5UHB - chains A and B of the 8 polymer chains in the assembly; structure by X-ray diffraction, 4.29 A resolution (low resolution: residue-level contacts below are approximate; hydrogen-bond / salt-bridge calls are withheld).

Chain A (and B):
Protein: DNA-directed RNA polymerase subunit alpha
From: Mycobacterium tuberculosis (strain ATCC 25618 / H37Rv)
Notes: EC 2.7.7.6; chain B of this document is another copy of the same molecule, construct and numbering; everything in this record applies to it too
UniProt: P9WGZ1 (RPOA_MYCTU); residues 1-347 here = UniProt positions 1-347
Amino-acid sequence (347 residues; row label = number of the first residue in the row):
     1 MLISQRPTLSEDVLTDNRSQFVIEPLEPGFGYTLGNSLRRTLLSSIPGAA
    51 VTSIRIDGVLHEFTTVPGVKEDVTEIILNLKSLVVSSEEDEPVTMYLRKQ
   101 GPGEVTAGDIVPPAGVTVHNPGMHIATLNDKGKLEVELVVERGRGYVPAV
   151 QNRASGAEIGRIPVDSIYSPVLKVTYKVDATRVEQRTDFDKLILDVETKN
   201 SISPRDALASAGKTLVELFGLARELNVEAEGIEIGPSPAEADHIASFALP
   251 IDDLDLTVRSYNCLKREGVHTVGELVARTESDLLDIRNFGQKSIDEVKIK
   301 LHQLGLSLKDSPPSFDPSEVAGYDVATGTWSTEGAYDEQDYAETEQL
Disordered / not traced: 1-2, 227-347 (chain B: 1-5, 233-347)

Chain A / chain B interface:
Pairs across the interface (58; chain A residue first):
  Ile3(A) - Glu141(B)
  Ile3(A) - Arg142(B)
  Ile3(A) - Tyr168(B)
  Gln5(A) - Arg144(B)
  Thr8(A) - Leu218(B)
  Ser10(A) - Leu221(B)
  Leu26(A) - Leu218(B)
  Glu27(A) - Ser44(B)
  Glu27(A) - Arg144(B)
  Gly29(A) - Arg40(B)
  Phe30(A) - Arg40(B)
  Phe30(A) - Thr41(B)
  Phe30(A) - Leu215(B)
  Thr33(A) - Asn36(B)
  Thr33(A) - Ser37(B)
  Thr33(A) - Arg40(B)
  Leu34(A) - Leu218(B)
  Ser37(A) - Thr33(B)
  Ser37(A) - Ser37(B)
  Leu38(A) - Phe219(B)
  Arg40(A) - Gly29(B)
  Arg40(A) - Tyr32(B)
  Arg40(A) - Thr33(B)
  Thr41(A) - Thr33(B)
  Ser45(A) - Glu27(B)
  Ser45(A) - Phe30(B)
  Arg144(A) - Glu27(B)
  Gln185(A) - Gln151(B)
  Arg205(A) - Leu225(B)
  Asp206(A) - Asn226(B)
  Asp206(A) - Glu228(B)
  Leu208(A) - Ala222(B)
  Ala209(A) - Ala222(B)
  Ala209(A) - Arg223(B)
  Ala209(A) - Asn226(B)
  Ser210(A) - Ala229(B)
  Gly212(A) - Phe219(B)
  Lys213(A) - Arg223(B)
  Lys213(A) - Val227(B)
  Lys213(A) - Glu230(B)
  Thr214(A) - Glu230(B)
  Leu215(A) - Phe219(B)
  Val216(A) - Val216(B)
  Val216(A) - Phe219(B)
  Val216(A) - Gly220(B)
  Val216(A) - Arg223(B)
  Glu217(A) - Glu230(B)
  Glu217(A) - Ile232(B)
  Phe219(A) - Leu34(B)
  Phe219(A) - Gly212(B)
  Phe219(A) - Leu215(B)
  Phe219(A) - Val216(B)
  Phe219(A) - Phe219(B)
  Leu221(A) - Thr8(B)
  Ala222(A) - Ala209(B)
  Ala222(A) - Gly212(B)
  Arg223(A) - Lys213(B)
  Asn226(A) - Arg205(B)
Other interface residues (no listed pair), chain A (39 interface residues in all): Ser44, Pro47, Arg142, Glu184, Leu218, Gly220
Other interface residues (no listed pair), chain B (40 interface residues in all): Leu26, Ser45, Val150, Leu208

Summary:
39 residues of chain A face 40 of chain B across their interface.
Both chains are DNA-directed RNA polymerase subunit alpha (Mycobacterium tuberculosis (strain ATCC 25618 /
H37Rv)). Entry 5UHB (Crystal structure of Mycobacterium tuberculosis transcription initiation complex in
complex with Rifampin) was determined by X-ray diffraction, deposited together with 5UH5, 5UH6, 5UH8, 5UH9,
5UHA, 5UHC and 4 further entries.
